7UX9 - chains B and Y of the 11 polymer chains in the assembly; structure by electron microscopy, 3.20 A resolution.

[Chain B]
Protein: Probable histone H2A.7
From: Arabidopsis thaliana
UniProtKB: Q9FJE8 (H2A7_ARATH); residues 0-149 here correspond to UniProt positions 1-150 (UniProt number = residue number + 1)
Amino-acid sequence (150 residues; numbered 0 to 149; the number before each row is that of its first residue; numbering starts at 0):
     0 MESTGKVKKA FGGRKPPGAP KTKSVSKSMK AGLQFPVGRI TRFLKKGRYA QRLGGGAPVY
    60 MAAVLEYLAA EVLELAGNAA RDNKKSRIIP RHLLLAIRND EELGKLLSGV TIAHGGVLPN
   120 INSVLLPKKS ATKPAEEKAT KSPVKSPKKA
Unresolved in the structure: 0-21, 128-149

[Chain Y]
Molecule: sense strand (147-nt DNA)
Sequence (147 nucleotides; numbered 1 to 147; the number before each row is that of its first residue):
     1 CTGGAGAATC CCGGTGCCGA GGCCGCTCAA TTGGTCGTAG ACAGCTCTAG CACCGCTTAA
    61 ACGCACGTAC GCGCTGTCCC CCGCGTTTTA ACCGCCAAGG GGATTACTCC CTAGTCTCCA
   121 GGCACGTGTC ACATATATAC ATCCTGT
Unresolved in the structure: 1, 143-147

[How chain B and chain Y interact]
Residue-residue contacts (8):
  Ser23(B) - DT31(Y)  phosphate contact
  Ser23(B) - DT32(Y)  phosphate contact
  Val24(B) - DT31(Y)  phosphate contact
  Val24(B) - DT32(Y)  hydrogen bond to the phosphate
  Ser25(B) - DT31(Y)  hydrogen bond to the phosphate
  Lys26(B) - DT31(Y)  salt bridge to the phosphate
  Gly37(B) - DA30(Y)  phosphate contact
  Arg41(B) - DA30(Y)  salt bridge to the phosphate
Interface residues without a listed pair, chain B (8 interface residues in all): Arg51, Arg86
Interface residues without a listed pair, chain Y (6 interface residues in all): DA20, DA29, DA39

[Summary]
Chain B and chain Y form an interface of 8 and 6 residues respectively, with 2 hydrogen bonds and 2 salt
bridges. Among the polar pairs are Val24(B)-DT32(Y), Ser25(B)-DT31(Y) and Lys26(B)-DT31(Y).
Chain B is Probable histone H2A.7 (Arabidopsis thaliana) and chain Y is sense strand (147-nt DNA); the
structure, Arabidopsis DDM1 bound to nucleosome (H2A.W, H2B, H3.3, H4, with 147 bp DNA), was determined by
electron microscopy.
